8PPU - chains A and B of the 7 polymer chains in the assembly; structure by electron microscopy, 3.02 A resolution.

== Chain A ==
Molecule: DNA polymerase II small subunit
From: Pyrococcus abyssi GE5
UniProtKB: Q9V2F3 (DP2S_PYRAB); residue numbers follow UniProt; this construct covers 2-619
Sequence (662 residues; each row starts with the number of its first residue; numbers below 1 keep their minus sign (Met-42 is residue -42)):
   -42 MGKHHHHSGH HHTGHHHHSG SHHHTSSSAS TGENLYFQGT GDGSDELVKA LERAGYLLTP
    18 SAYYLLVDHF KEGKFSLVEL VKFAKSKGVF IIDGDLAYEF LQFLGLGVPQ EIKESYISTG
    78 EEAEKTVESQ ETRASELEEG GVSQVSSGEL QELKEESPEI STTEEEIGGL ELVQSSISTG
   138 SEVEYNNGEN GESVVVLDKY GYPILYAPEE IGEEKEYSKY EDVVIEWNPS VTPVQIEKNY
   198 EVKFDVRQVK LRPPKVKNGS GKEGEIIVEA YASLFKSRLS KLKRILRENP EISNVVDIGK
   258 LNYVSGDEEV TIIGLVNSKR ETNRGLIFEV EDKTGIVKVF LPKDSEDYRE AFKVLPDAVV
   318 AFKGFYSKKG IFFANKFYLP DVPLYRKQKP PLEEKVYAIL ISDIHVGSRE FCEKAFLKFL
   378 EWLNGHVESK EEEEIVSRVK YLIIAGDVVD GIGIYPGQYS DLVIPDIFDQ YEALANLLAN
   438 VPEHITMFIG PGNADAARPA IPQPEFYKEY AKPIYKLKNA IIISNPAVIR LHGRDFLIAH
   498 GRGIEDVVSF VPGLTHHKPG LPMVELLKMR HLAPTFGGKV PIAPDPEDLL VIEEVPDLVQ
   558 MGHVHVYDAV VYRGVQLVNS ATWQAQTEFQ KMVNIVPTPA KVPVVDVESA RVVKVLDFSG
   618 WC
Disordered / not traced: -42 to 172
Sequence notes: initiating methionine (-42); expression tag (-41 to 1); engineered mutation Ala451 (His in Q9V2F3)
Cystine bridges: Cys369-Cys619
Ion coordination: Mg2+ site 1: Asp360, Asp404 (shared with 1 residue of chain P); Mg2+ site 2: Asp404, Asn450
From the paper describing this entry:
  - binding site for the 21-nt DNA strand: Tyr412, Pro413, His560, Phe586
  - Mg2+ coordination: Asp360, His362, Asp404, Asn450, His497, His560, His562
  - mutagenesis - Y412A/R499A/F586A, H451A: abolished catalytic activity
  - mutagenesis - Y412A, F586A: decreased catalytic activity on ssDNA
  - mutagenesis - Y412A, F586A: decreased catalytic activity on P/T
  - mutagenesis - P413A: unchanged catalytic activity
  - specificity-determining residues: Gly403 to Asp423, Ser577 to Ala597

== Chain B ==
Molecule: DP2
From: Pyrococcus abyssi GE5
Sequence (1270 residues; row label = number of the first residue in the row):
     1 MELPKEMEEY FEMLQREIDK AYEIAKKARA QGKDPSLDVE IPQATDMAGR VESLVGPPGV
    61 AKRIRELVKE YGKEIAALKI VDEIIEGKFG DLGSREKYAE QAVRTALAIL TEGIVSAPIE
   121 GIANVKIKRN TWADNSEYLA LYYAGPIRSS GGTAQALSVL VGDYVRRKLG LDRFKPSEKH
   181 IERMVEEVDL YHRAVTRLQY HPSPEEVRLA MRNIPIEITG EATDDVEVSH RDVPGVETNQ
   241 LRGGAILVLA EGVLQKAKKL VKYIDKMGIE GWEWLKEFVE AKEKGEPKEE GKEESLAEST
   301 LEETKVEVDM GFYYSLYQKF KEEIAPSDKY AKEVIGGRPL FSDPSKPGGF RLRYGRSRAS
   361 GFATWGINPA TMILVDEFLA IGTQLKTERP GKGAVVTPVT TIEGPIVKLK DGSVLRVDDY
   421 NLALKVREDV EEILYLGDAV IAFGDFVENN QTLLPANYCE EWWILEFVKA LKEIYEVHLE
   481 PFTENEEESI EEASDYLEID PEFLKEMLRD PLRVKPPVEL AIHFSEVLGI PLHPYYTLYW
   541 NSVEPKDVEK LWRLLKNYAE IEWSNFRGIK FAKKIVISQE KLGDSKRTLE LLGLPHTVRD
   601 GNVIVDYPWA AALLTPLGNL NWEFMAKPLY ATIDIINENN EIKLRDRGIS WIGARMGRPE
   661 KAKERKMKPP VQVLFPIGLA GGSSRDIKKA AEEGKVAEVE IAFFKCPKCG HVGPEHLCPN
   721 CGTRKELLWV CPRCNAEYPE SQAEGYNYTC PKCNVKLRPY AKRKIRPSEL LNRAMENVKV
   781 YGVDKLKGVM GMTSGWKMPE PLEKGLLRAK NDVYVFKDGT IRFDATDAPI THFRPREIGV
   841 SVEKLRELGY THDFEGKPLV SEDQIVELKP QDIILSKEAG RYLLKVAKFV DDLLEKFYGL
   901 PRFYNAEKME DLIGHLVIGL APHTSAGIVG RIIGFVDALV GYAHPYFHAA KRRNCDGDED
   961 AVMLLLDALL NFSRYYLPEK RGGKMDAPLV ITTRLDPREV DSEVHNMDIV RYYPLEFYEA
  1021 TYELKSPKEL VGVIERVEDR LGKPEMYYGL KFTHDTDDIA LGPKMSLYKQ LGDMEEKVRR
  1081 QLEVAKRIRA VDEHGVAEKI LNSHLIPDLR GNLRSFTRQE FRCVKCNTKF RRPPLNGKCP
  1141 VCGGKIVLTV SKGAIEKYLG TAKMLVTEYN VKNYTRQRIC LTERDIDSLF ENVFPETQLT
  1201 LIVNPNDICQ RLVMARTGEV NKSGLLENLS NGSKKTEKAE KAEKPRKKSD EKPKKKRVIS
  1261 LEEFFSRKSK
Disordered / not traced: 1, 284-307, 1217-1270
Ion coordination: Zn2+ site 1: Cys706, Cys709, Cys718, Cys721; Zn2+ site 2: Cys731, Cys734, Cys753; Mg2+: Asp956, Asp958; Zn2+ site 3: Cys1123, Cys1126, Cys1139, Cys1142
From the paper describing this entry:
  - Mg2+ coordination: Asn954, Asp956, Asp958
  - binding site for the 21-nt DNA strand: Arg193, Pro1107, Arg1114, Arg1178
  - mutagenesis - R1178A: unchanged catalytic activity on ssDNA
  - mutagenesis - R1178A: decreased catalytic activity on P/T substrates
  - mutagenesis - P1107A, R1114A: unchanged catalytic activity

== Interface between chain A and chain B ==
Contacting residue pairs (60; chain A residue first):
  Pro210(A) - Pro1195(B)  hydrophobic
  Glu220(A) - Lys1152(B)  salt bridge
  Glu220(A) - Phe1194(B)
  Ile223(A) - Val1193(B)  hydrophobic
  Ile223(A) - Phe1194(B)  hydrophobic
  Ile224(A) - Phe1116(B)  hydrophobic
  Ile224(A) - Leu1148(B)  hydrophobic
  Val225(A) - Leu1148(B)  hydrophobic
  Ala227(A) - Val1193(B)  hydrophobic
  Tyr228(A) - Phe1116(B)
  Tyr228(A) - Phe1121(B)  hydrophobic
  Tyr228(A) - Pro1133(B)  hydrophobic
  Ala229(A) - Pro1134(B)
  Phe232(A) - Arg1132(B)
  Phe232(A) - Pro1133(B)
  Lys233(A) - Leu1135(B)
  Asn274(A) - Arg1131(B)
  Asn274(A) - Arg1132(B)
  Glu288(A) - Arg1132(B)  salt bridge
  Glu288(A) - Leu1135(B)
  Asp289(A) - Leu1135(B)
  Pro313(A) - Arg1131(B)
  Asp314(A) - Arg1131(B)  salt bridge
  Asp314(A) - Arg1132(B)
  Ile409(A) - Tyr1174(B)  hydrophobic
  Gly410(A) - Tyr1174(B)  hydrogen bond (backbone-side chain)
  Gly410(A) - Arg1178(B)
  Gln415(A) - Tyr1174(B)
  Tyr416(A) - Lys1172(B)
  Tyr416(A) - Tyr1174(B)
  Asp423(A) - Gln1177(B)  hydrogen bond
  Ile424(A) - Gln1177(B)
  Phe425(A) - Arg1216(B)
  Ala454(A) - Asp1185(B)
  Arg455(A) - Ser1188(B)
  Arg455(A) - Leu1189(B)  hydrogen bond (side chain-backbone)
  Arg455(A) - Glu1191(B)  salt bridge
  Pro456(A) - Asp1185(B)
  Ala457(A) - Thr1117(B)
  Pro461(A) - Glu1191(B)
  Tyr464(A) - Arg1184(B)
  Tyr464(A) - Asp1185(B)  hydrogen bond
  Tyr464(A) - Ser1188(B)
  Glu466(A) - Arg1184(B)  salt bridge
  Tyr467(A) - Cys1180(B)
  Tyr467(A) - Leu1181(B)
  Phe533(A) - Thr1117(B)
  Phe533(A) - Gln1119(B)
  Phe533(A) - Arg1131(B)  hydrogen bond (backbone-side chain)
  Gly534(A) - Arg1118(B)
  Gly535(A) - Arg1118(B)
  Pro538(A) - Thr1117(B)
  Pro538(A) - Arg1118(B)
  Ile539(A) - Thr1117(B)
  Ala540(A) - Leu1189(B)  hydrophobic
  Pro541(A) - Leu1189(B)
  Pro541(A) - Asn1192(B)
  Pro541(A) - Val1193(B)
  Asp542(A) - Asn1192(B)  hydrogen bond
  Met589(A) - Asp189(B)
Interface residues without a listed pair, chain A (52 interface residues in all): Leu208, Pro211, Gly221, Leu272, Lys290, Ile293, Leu419, Pro422, Asp426, Ala453, Thr532, Lys536, Val537
Interface residues without a listed pair, chain B (35 interface residues in all): Leu1113, Pro1140, Ile1146, Asn1173, Phe1190, Val1213

== Summary ==
52 residues of chain A and 35 residues of chain B are in contact, with 6 hydrogen bonds and 5 salt bridges.
Polar contacts include Glu220(A)-Lys1152(B), Glu288(A)-Arg1132(B) and Asp314(A)-Arg1131(B). From the paper: a
binding site for the 21-nt DNA strand at Tyr412(A), Pro413(A) and Arg193(B) among others; Y412A/R499A/F586A
and H451A of chain A abolish catalytic activity; 8 substitutions were tested in all.
Chain A is DNA polymerase II small subunit and chain B is DP2, both from Pyrococcus abyssi GE5; the structure,
Pyrococcus abyssi DNA polymerase D (PolD) in its editing mode bound to a primer/template substrate containing
..., was determined by electron microscopy (same publication as 8PPT and 8PPV).
